5VHM - chains E and F of the 8 polymer chains in the assembly; structure by electron microscopy, 8.30 A resolution (very low resolution: no residue pairs are listed; an interface is given only as per-side residue counts).

Chain E:
Molecule: 26S proteasome regulatory subunit 10B
Organism: Homo sapiens
Reference sequence: P62333 (PRS10_HUMAN); residues 128-389 here = UniProt positions 128-389
Sequence (262 residues; each row starts with the number of its first residue):
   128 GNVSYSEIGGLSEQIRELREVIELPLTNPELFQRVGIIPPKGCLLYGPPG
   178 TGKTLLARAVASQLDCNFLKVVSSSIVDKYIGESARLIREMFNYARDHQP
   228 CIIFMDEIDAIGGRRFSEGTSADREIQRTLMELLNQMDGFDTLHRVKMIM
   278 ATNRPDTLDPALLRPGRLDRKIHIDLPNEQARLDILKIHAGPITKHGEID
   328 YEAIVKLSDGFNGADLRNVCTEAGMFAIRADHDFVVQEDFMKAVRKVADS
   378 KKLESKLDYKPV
Disordered / not traced: 128-167, 242-248, 384-389
UniProt features mapped onto this chain:
  - binding site (ATP): Gly174 to Thr181
  - modified residue: Lys206 (N6-acetyllysine), Ser244 (Phosphoserine)

Chain F:
Molecule: 26S proteasome regulatory subunit 6A
Organism: Homo sapiens
Reference sequence: P17980 (PRS6A_HUMAN); residue numbers follow UniProt; this construct covers 166-432
Sequence (267 residues; row label = number of the first residue in the row):
   166 TEYDSRVKAMEVDERPTEQYSDIGGLDKQIQELVEAIVLPMNHKEKFENL
   216 GIQPPKGVLMYGPPGTGKTLLARACAAQTKATFLKLAGPQLVQMFIGDGA
   266 KLVRDAFALAKEKAPSIIFIDELDAIGTKRFDSEKAGDREVQRTMLELLN
   316 QLDGFQPNTQVKVIAATNRVDILDPALLRSGRLDRKIEFPMPNEEARARI
   366 MQIHSRKMNVSPDVNYEELARCTDDFNGAQCKAVCVEAGMIALRRGATEL
   416 THEDYMEGILEVQAKKK
Disordered / not traced: 166-190, 208-217, 259-261, 295-300, 429-432
UniProt features mapped onto this chain:
  - binding site (ATP): Gly227 to Thr234
  - modified residue: Ser376 (Phosphoserine)

How chain E and chain F interact:
At this resolution (8 A) residue pairs are not listed: 13 residues of chain E and 14 of chain F lie at the interface.

In short:
13 residues of chain E and 14 residues of chain F are in contact. From UniProt: 8 ATP-binding residues on
chain E; 8 ATP-binding residues on chain F.
Chain E is 26S proteasome regulatory subunit 10B and chain F is 26S proteasome regulatory subunit 6A, both
from Homo sapiens; the structure, Conformational Landscape of the p28-Bound Human Proteasome Regulatory
Particle, was determined by electron microscopy (same publication as 5VGZ, 5VHF, 5VHH, 5VHI, 5VHJ, 5VHN and 5
further entries).
